PDB entry 5JEA | X-ray diffraction, 2.65 A resolution | chains A and D of the 12 polymer chains in the assembly

== Chain A ==
Protein: Exosome complex component RRP45
Organism: Saccharomyces cerevisiae (strain ATCC 204508 / S288c)
UniProtKB: Q05636 (RRP45_YEAST); numbering as in UniProt (aligned over 1-305)
Chain sequence (305 residues; row label = number of the first residue in the row):
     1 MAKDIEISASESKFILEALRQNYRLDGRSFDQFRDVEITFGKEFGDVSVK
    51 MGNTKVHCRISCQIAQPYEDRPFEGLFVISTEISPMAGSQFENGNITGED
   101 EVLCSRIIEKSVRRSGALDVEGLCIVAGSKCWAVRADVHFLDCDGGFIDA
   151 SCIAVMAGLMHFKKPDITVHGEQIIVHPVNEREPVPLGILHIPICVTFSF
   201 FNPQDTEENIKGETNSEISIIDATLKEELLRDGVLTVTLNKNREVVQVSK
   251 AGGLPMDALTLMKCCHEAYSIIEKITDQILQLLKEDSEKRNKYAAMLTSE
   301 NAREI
Not modelled in the structure: 1, 301-305

== Chain D ==
Protein: Exosome complex component RRP46
Organism: Saccharomyces cerevisiae (strain ATCC 204508 / S288c)
UniProtKB: P53256 (RRP46_YEAST); residues 1-223 here = UniProt positions 1-223
Chain sequence (226 residues; row label = number of the first residue in the row; numbers below 1 keep their minus sign (Ala-2 is residue -2)):
    -2 AASMSVQAEIGILDHVDGSSEFVSQDTKVICSVTGPIEPKARQELPTQLA
    48 LEIIVRPAKGVATTREKVLEDKLRAVLTPLITRHCYPRQLCQITCQILES
    98 GEDEAEFSLRELSCCINAAFLALVDAGIALNSMCASIPIAIIKDTSDIIV
   148 DPTAEQLKISLSVHTLALEFVNGGKVVKNVLLLDSNGDFNEDQLFSLLEL
   198 GEQKCQELVTNIRRIIQDNISPRLVV
Not modelled in the structure: -2 to -1
Sequence notes: expression tag (-2 to 0)

== Interface between chain A and chain D ==
Pairs across the interface (44; chain A residue first):
  Lys42(A) - Glu96(D)
  Glu43(A) - Glu96(D)
  Asn53(A) - Asp11(D)
  Lys55(A) - Ile9(D)
  Lys55(A) - Asp11(D)  salt bridge
  His57(A) - Leu95(D)
  Arg59(A) - Ala55(D)
  Arg59(A) - Lys56(D)
  Arg59(A) - Leu95(D)
  Arg59(A) - Glu96(D)
  Ser61(A) - Lys56(D)
  Glu82(A) - Arg53(D)  hydrogen bond (backbone-side chain)
  Glu82(A) - Val58(D)
  Ile83(A) - Arg53(D)  hydrogen bond (backbone-side chain)
  Ser84(A) - Arg53(D)
  Pro85(A) - Ile51(D)
  Pro85(A) - Gln89(D)
  Met86(A) - Leu10(D)  hydrophobic
  Met86(A) - Val13(D)
  Met86(A) - Ile27(D)
  Met86(A) - Cys28(D)  hydrophobic
  Met86(A) - Ser29(D)
  Met86(A) - Thr91(D)
  Met86(A) - Gln93(D)
  Ala87(A) - His12(D)
  Gly88(A) - His12(D)
  Ser89(A) - Thr31(D)  hydrogen bond
  Ser89(A) - Gln89(D)  hydrogen bond
  Glu92(A) - Lys37(D)  salt bridge
  Asn93(A) - Ile51(D)
  Asn93(A) - Arg53(D)  hydrogen bond
  Arg135(A) - Gly57(D)
  Arg135(A) - Val58(D)
  Asp137(A) - Lys56(D)
  Asp137(A) - Gly57(D)  hydrogen bond (side chain-backbone)
  His139(A) - Pro54(D)
  His139(A) - Ala55(D)  hydrogen bond (side chain-backbone)
  His139(A) - Gln93(D)
  Leu141(A) - Leu10(D)
  Asp142(A) - Leu10(D)
  Asp142(A) - Asp11(D)  hydrogen bond (side chain-backbone)
  Asp142(A) - His12(D)  salt bridge
  Cys143(A) - His12(D)  hydrogen bond (backbone-side chain)
  Leu225(A) - His12(D)
Interface residues without a listed pair, chain A (29 interface residues in all): Lys3, Asp46, Ser80, Gly94, Asp144
Interface residues without a listed pair, chain D (28 interface residues in all): Asp23, Ile34, Glu35, Glu49, Leu87, Cys92

== Overview ==
Chain A and chain D form an interface of 29 and 28 residues respectively; the contacts include 9 hydrogen
bonds and 3 salt bridges. Among the polar pairs are Lys55(A)-Asp11(D), Glu92(A)-Lys37(D) and
Asp142(A)-His12(D).
Chain A is Exosome complex component RRP45 and chain D is Exosome complex component RRP46, both from
Saccharomyces cerevisiae (strain ATCC 204508 / S288c); the structure, Structure of a cytoplasmic 11-subunit
RNA exosome complex including Ski7, bound to RNA, was determined by X-ray diffraction.
